5CYM - chains A and B; structure by X-ray diffraction, 2.10 A resolution.

[Chain A]
Name: HIV-1 reverse transcriptase, p66 subunit
Organism: Human immunodeficiency virus type 1 group M subtype B (isolate BH10)
Notes: EC 2.7.7.49
UniProt: P03366 (POL_HV1B1); residues 1-555 here correspond to UniProt positions 600-1154 (UniProt number = residue number + 599)
Chain sequence (557 residues; row label = number of the first residue in the row; numbers below 1 keep their minus sign (Met-1 is residue -1)):
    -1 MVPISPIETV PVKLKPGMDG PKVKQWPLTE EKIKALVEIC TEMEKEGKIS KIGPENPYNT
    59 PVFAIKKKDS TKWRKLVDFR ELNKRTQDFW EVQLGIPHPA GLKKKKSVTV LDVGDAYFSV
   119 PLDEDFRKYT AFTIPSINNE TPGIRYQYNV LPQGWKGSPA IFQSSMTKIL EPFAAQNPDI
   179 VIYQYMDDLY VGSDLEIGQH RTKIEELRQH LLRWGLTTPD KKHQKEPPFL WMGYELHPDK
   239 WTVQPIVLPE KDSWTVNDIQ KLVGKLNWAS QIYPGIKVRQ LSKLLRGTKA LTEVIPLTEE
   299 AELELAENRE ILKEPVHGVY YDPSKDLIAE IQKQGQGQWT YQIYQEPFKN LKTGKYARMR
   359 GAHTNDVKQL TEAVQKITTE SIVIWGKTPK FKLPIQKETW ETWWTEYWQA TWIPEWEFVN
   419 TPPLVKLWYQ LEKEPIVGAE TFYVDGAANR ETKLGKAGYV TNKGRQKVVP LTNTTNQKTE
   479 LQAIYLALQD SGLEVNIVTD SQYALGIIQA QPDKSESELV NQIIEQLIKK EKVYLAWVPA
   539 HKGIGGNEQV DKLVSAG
Unresolved in the structure: 65-70, 546-548, 552, 555
Differences from the reference sequence: expression tag (-1 to 0); engineered mutation Ala172 (Lys771 in P03366), Ala173 (Lys772 in P03366), Ser280 (Cys879 in P03366)
Small-molecule neighbours:
  - 4-iodopyrazole (PYZ), molecule 1: Lys20, Val21, Lys22, Asn54, Pro55, Tyr56, Asn57, Arg143
  - 4-iodopyrazole (PYZ), molecule 2: Thr165, Leu168, Glu169, Ala172, Ile180
  - Rilpivirine (T27; 4-{[4-({4-[(E)-2-cyanoethenyl]-2,6-dimethylphenyl}amino)pyrimidin-2-yl]amino}benzonitrile): Pro95, Leu100, Lys101, Lys102, Lys103, Val106, Val179, Tyr181, Tyr183, Tyr188, Pro225, Phe227, Leu228, Trp229, Leu234, His235, Pro236, Tyr318
Curated features (UniProtKB/Swiss-Prot):
  - region: Phe227 to His235 (RT 'primer grip')
  - motif: Trp398 to Trp414 (Tryptophan repeat motif)
  - binding site (Mg(2+)): Asp110, Asp185, Asp186, Asp443, Glu478, Asp498, Asp549
  - site: Trp401 (Essential for RT p66/p51 heterodimerization), Trp414 (Essential for RT p66/p51 heterodimerization), Phe440, Tyr441 (Cleavage)

[Chain B]
Name: HIV-1 reverse transcriptase, p51 subunit
Organism: Human immunodeficiency virus type 1 group M subtype B (isolate BH10)
Notes: EC 2.7.7.49
UniProt: P03366 (POL_HV1B1); residues 1-428 here correspond to UniProt positions 600-1027 (UniProt number = residue number + 599)
Chain sequence (428 residues; row label = number of the first residue in the row):
     1 PISPIETVPV KLKPGMDGPK VKQWPLTEEK IKALVEICTE MEKEGKISKI GPENPYNTPV
    61 FAIKKKDSTK WRKLVDFREL NKRTQDFWEV QLGIPHPAGL KKKKSVTVLD VGDAYFSVPL
   121 DEDFRKYTAF TIPSINNETP GIRYQYNVLP QGWKGSPAIF QSSMTKILEP FKKQNPDIVI
   181 YQYMDDLYVG SDLEIGQHRT KIEELRQHLL RWGLTTPDKK HQKEPPFLWM GYELHPDKWT
   241 VQPIVLPEKD SWTVNDIQKL VGKLNWASQI YPGIKVRQLS KLLRGTKALT EVIPLTEEAE
   301 LELAENREIL KEPVHGVYYD PSKDLIAEIQ KQGQGQWTYQ IYQEPFKNLK TGKYARMRGA
   361 HTNDVKQLTE AVQKITTESI VIWGKTPKFK LPIQKETWET WWTEYWQATW IPEWEFVNTP
   421 PLVKLWYQ
Unresolved in the structure: 1-4, 88-94, 215-223
Differences from the reference sequence: engineered mutation Ser280 (Cys879 in P03366)
Small-molecule neighbours:
  - 4-iodopyrazole (PYZ), molecule 1: Leu74, Val75, Asp76, Phe77, Arg78, Asn81, Gly152, Met184, Thr409, Trp410, Ile411
  - 4-iodopyrazole (PYZ), molecule 2: Tyr232, Gln373, Lys374, Thr377, Gln407, Ala408, Trp410
  - 4-iodopyrazole (PYZ), molecule 3: Tyr232, Leu234, Trp239, Tyr354, Lys374, Thr377, Glu378
  - 4-iodopyrazole (PYZ), molecule 4: Pro247, Lys249, Trp252, Asp256, Lys259, Leu260, Lys263
Curated features (UniProtKB/Swiss-Prot):
  - region: Phe227 to His235 (RT 'primer grip')
  - motif: Trp398 to Trp414 (Tryptophan repeat motif)
  - binding site (Mg(2+)): Asp110, Asp185, Asp186
  - site (Essential for RT p66/p51 heterodimerization): Trp401, Trp414

[How chain A and chain B interact]
Contacting residue pairs - 110 pairs, chain A then chain B:
  Val8(A) - Glu53(B)
  Pro9(A) - Glu53(B)
  Gln85(A) - Glu53(B)  hydrogen bond (side chain-backbone)
  Asp86(A) - Lys20(B)  salt bridge
  Asp86(A) - Pro55(B)
  Phe87(A) - Pro52(B)
  Phe87(A) - Glu53(B)
  Phe87(A) - Pro55(B)
  Trp88(A) - Pro52(B)  hydrogen bond (backbone-backbone)
  Trp88(A) - Asn54(B)
  Trp88(A) - Pro55(B)
  Trp88(A) - Asn57(B)
  Trp88(A) - Thr131(B)
  Trp88(A) - Arg143(B)
  Val90(A) - Pro140(B)  hydrophobic
  Gly93(A) - Asn137(B)
  Pro95(A) - Asn136(B)
  Pro95(A) - Asn137(B)
  His96(A) - Asn136(B)  hydrogen bond (backbone-side chain)
  Gly99(A) - Asn136(B)
  Gly99(A) - Glu138(B)
  Leu100(A) - Asn136(B)
  Leu100(A) - Glu138(B)
  Lys101(A) - Glu138(B)  salt bridge
  Ala158(A) - Pro52(B)
  Ser162(A) - Pro52(B)
  Thr165(A) - Pro140(B)
  Gln373(A) - Thr397(B)
  Gln373(A) - Thr400(B)
  Gln373(A) - Trp401(B)  hydrogen bond
  Thr376(A) - Thr400(B)
  Thr376(A) - Trp401(B)
  Thr377(A) - Thr400(B)
  Ile380(A) - Pro25(B)  hydrophobic
  Ile380(A) - Leu26(B)
  Ile380(A) - Thr27(B)
  Val381(A) - Pro25(B)  hydrophobic
  Val381(A) - Ile135(B)
  Val381(A) - Asn136(B)  hydrogen bond (backbone-backbone)
  Ile382(A) - Ile135(B)
  Ile382(A) - Asn136(B)
  Trp383(A) - Ile135(B)
  Gly384(A) - Thr27(B)
  Gly384(A) - Glu28(B)  hydrogen bond (backbone-backbone)
  Gly384(A) - Ile135(B)
  Trp402(A) - Lys331(B)  hydrogen bond (backbone-side chain)
  Trp402(A) - His361(B)
  Trp402(A) - Asp364(B)
  Tyr405(A) - Lys331(B)  hydrogen bond (backbone-side chain)
  Trp406(A) - Lys331(B)
  Trp406(A) - Val417(B)
  Trp406(A) - Asn418(B)
  Trp406(A) - Thr419(B)
  Trp406(A) - Pro420(B)
  Trp406(A) - Pro421(B)
  Gln407(A) - Lys331(B)  hydrogen bond (backbone-side chain)
  Gln407(A) - Asp364(B)
  Gln407(A) - Pro392(B)
  Gln407(A) - Ile393(B)
  Gln407(A) - Gln394(B)  hydrogen bond
  Gln407(A) - Val417(B)  hydrogen bond (side chain-backbone)
  Ala408(A) - Lys331(B)
  Ala408(A) - Trp337(B)  hydrophobic
  Ala408(A) - Asp364(B)
  Ala408(A) - Leu368(B)  hydrophobic
  Ala408(A) - Pro392(B)  hydrogen bond (backbone-backbone)
  Ala408(A) - Ile393(B)
  Thr409(A) - Asp364(B)  hydrogen bond (backbone-side chain)
  Thr409(A) - Val365(B)
  Trp410(A) - Thr362(B)
  Trp410(A) - Asn363(B)
  Trp410(A) - Val365(B)  hydrophobic
  Trp410(A) - Trp401(B)
  Trp410(A) - Tyr405(B)
  Pro412(A) - Trp401(B)  hydrophobic
  Pro433(A) - Asn255(B)
  Pro433(A) - Thr290(B)
  Val435(A) - Thr290(B)
  Thr439(A) - Ala288(B)
  Thr439(A) - Leu289(B)  hydrogen bond (side chain-backbone)
  Tyr441(A) - Val254(B)
  Tyr441(A) - Gln258(B)
  Tyr441(A) - Thr286(B)
  Tyr441(A) - Lys287(B)  hydrogen bond (side chain-backbone)
  Val458(A) - Thr286(B)
  Thr459(A) - Thr286(B)
  Asn460(A) - Thr286(B)
  Asn460(A) - Lys287(B)
  Asn460(A) - Ala288(B)
  Asn494(A) - Leu289(B)
  Val496(A) - Gln258(B)
  Val496(A) - Leu289(B)  hydrophobic
  Gln500(A) - Leu422(B)
  Gly504(A) - Pro420(B)
  Gln507(A) - Pro420(B)
  Tyr532(A) - Asn255(B)  hydrogen bond
  Tyr532(A) - Leu289(B)  hydrophobic
  Trp535(A) - Leu422(B)
  Val536(A) - Gln258(B)
  Pro537(A) - Gly262(B)
  Pro537(A) - Asn265(B)
  Lys540(A) - Asn265(B)
  Lys540(A) - Ser280(B)  hydrogen bond (backbone-side chain)
  Gly541(A) - Ser280(B)
  Ile542(A) - Leu283(B)
  Gly543(A) - Leu283(B)  hydrogen bond (backbone-backbone)
  Gly543(A) - Arg284(B)
  Gly543(A) - Gly285(B)
  Gly544(A) - Gly285(B)  hydrogen bond (backbone-backbone)
  Gly544(A) - Thr286(B)
Also at the interface, not in a pair above, chain A (64 interface residues in all): Ile94, Ile159, Glu169, Tyr181, Thr369, Thr386, Thr403, Glu432, Ile434, Ala508, Ala534
Also at the interface, not in a pair above, chain B (60 interface residues in all): Lys49, Tyr56, Gly141, Lys259, Val261, Val276, Lys424, Trp426

[Overview]
64 residues of chain A face 60 of chain B across their interface, with 19 hydrogen bonds and 2 salt bridges.
Polar pairs include Asp86(A)-Lys20(B), Lys101(A)-Glu138(B) and Gln85(A)-Glu53(B). Chain A binds Rilpivirine
and 4-iodopyrazole. Ligands of chain B: 4 copies of 4-iodopyrazole.
Chain A is HIV-1 reverse transcriptase, p66 subunit and chain B is HIV-1 reverse transcriptase, p51 subunit,
both from Human immunodeficiency virus type 1 group M subtype B (isolate BH10); the structure, HIV-1 reverse
transcriptase complexed with 4-iodopyrazole, was determined by X-ray diffraction together with 5CW1 and 5CYQ
from the same study.
